Entry 4QWX (X-ray diffraction, 2.90 A resolution); this record covers chains N and a of the 28 polymer chains in the assembly.

Chain N:
Molecule: Proteasome subunit beta type-1
Organism: Saccharomyces cerevisiae
Notes: EC 3.4.25.1
UniProtKB: P38624 (PSB1_YEAST); residues 1-196 here correspond to UniProt positions 20-215 (UniProt number = residue number + 19)
Amino-acid sequence (196 residues; row label = number of the first residue in the row):
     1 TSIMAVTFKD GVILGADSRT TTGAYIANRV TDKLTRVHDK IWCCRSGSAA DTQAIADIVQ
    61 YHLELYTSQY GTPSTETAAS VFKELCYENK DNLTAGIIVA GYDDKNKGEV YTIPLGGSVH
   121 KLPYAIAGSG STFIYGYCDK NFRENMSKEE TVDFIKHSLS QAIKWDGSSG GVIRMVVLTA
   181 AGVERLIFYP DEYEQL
Covalent attachments: compound 04C linked to Thr1
Ion coordination: Mg2+: Ile163, Ser169
Ligand contacts: 04C (1,2,4-trideoxy-4-methyl-2-{[N-(morpholin-4-ylacetyl)-L-alanyl-O-methyl-L-tyrosyl]amino}-1-phenyl-D-xylitol): Arg19, Thr20, Thr21, Thr22, Thr31, Lys33, Arg45, Ser46, Gly47, Ser48, Ala49, Thr52, Thr94, Ser129, Ser168
Swiss-Prot annotation at these positions:
  - active site: Thr1 (Nucleophile)

Chain a:
Molecule: Proteasome subunit beta type-7
Organism: Saccharomyces cerevisiae
Notes: EC 3.4.25.1
UniProtKB: P30657 (PSB7_YEAST); residues -12 to 233 here correspond to UniProt positions 21-266 (UniProt number = residue number + 33)
Amino-acid sequence (246 residues; numbered -12 to 233; the number before each row is that of its first residue; numbers below 1 keep their minus sign (Thr-12 is residue -12)):
   -12 TQIANAGASP MVNTQQPIVT GTSVISMKYD NGVIIAADNL GSYGSLLRFN GVERLIPVGD
    48 NTVVGISGDI SDMQHIERLL KDLVTENAYD NPLADAEEAL EPSYIFEYLA TVMYQRRSKM
   108 NPLWNAIIVA GVQSNGDQFL RYVNLLGVTY SSPTLATGFG AHMANPLLRK VVDRESDIPK
   168 TTVQVAEEAI VNAMRVLYYR DARSSRNFSL AIIDKNTGLT FKKNLQVENM KWDFAKDIKG
   228 YGTQKI
Disordered / not traced: -12 to 0

Interface between chain N and chain a:
Residue-residue contacts (60):
  Arg19(N) - Ala189(a)
  Ala24(N) - Phe146(a)
  Ala24(N) - Arg187(a)
  Ala24(N) - Asp188(a)
  Ala24(N) - Ala189(a)  hydrogen bond (backbone-backbone)
  Ala24(N) - Arg190(a)
  Tyr25(N) - Phe146(a)
  Tyr25(N) - Arg187(a)
  Ile26(N) - Tyr186(a)
  Ile26(N) - Arg187(a)  hydrogen bond (backbone-backbone)
  Ile26(N) - Asp188(a)
  Ile26(N) - Ala189(a)
  Ala27(N) - Arg187(a)  hydrogen bond (backbone-side chain)
  Asn28(N) - Arg187(a)
  Arg29(N) - Tyr186(a)
  Arg29(N) - Arg187(a)
  Arg29(N) - Lys218(a)  hydrogen bond (side chain-backbone)
  Arg29(N) - Trp219(a)
  Arg29(N) - Phe221(a)
  Val30(N) - Phe221(a)  hydrophobic
  Val30(N) - Ala222(a)  hydrophobic
  Val30(N) - Ile225(a)  hydrophobic
  Asp32(N) - Lys226(a)
  Asp32(N) - Gly227(a)  hydrogen bond (side chain-backbone)
  Leu34(N) - Gln231(a)
  Thr35(N) - Tyr228(a)
  Thr35(N) - Gln231(a)
  Arg36(N) - Gln231(a)  hydrogen bond (backbone-side chain)
  Trp42(N) - Gln231(a)
  Trp42(N) - Ile233(a)
  Arg45(N) - Tyr228(a)
  Gln53(N) - Tyr228(a)
  Ala56(N) - Tyr228(a)
  Asp57(N) - Tyr228(a)  hydrogen bond
  Phe133(N) - Leu33(a)  hydrophobic
  Lys164(N) - Leu34(a)
  Trp165(N) - Ser32(a)
  Trp165(N) - Leu33(a)
  Trp165(N) - Leu34(a)  hydrogen bond (backbone-backbone)
  Trp165(N) - Arg35(a)
  Asp166(N) - Ser32(a)
  Gly167(N) - Ser32(a)  hydrogen bond (backbone-backbone)
  Gly167(N) - Leu34(a)
  Gly167(N) - Ala189(a)
  Gly167(N) - Arg190(a)
  Gly171(N) - Trp219(a)
  Val172(N) - Trp219(a)  hydrophobic
  Arg174(N) - Ala222(a)  hydrogen bond (side chain-backbone)
  Arg174(N) - Ile225(a)
  Arg185(N) - Gln231(a)
  Arg185(N) - Ile233(a)  hydrogen bond (side chain-backbone)
  Ile187(N) - Ala222(a)  hydrophobic
  Ile187(N) - Lys223(a)
  Tyr189(N) - Trp219(a)
  Tyr189(N) - Asp220(a)
  Tyr189(N) - Lys223(a)
  Pro190(N) - Trp219(a)
  Asp191(N) - Arg193(a)  salt bridge
  Glu194(N) - Tyr185(a)  hydrogen bond
  Glu194(N) - Arg193(a)  salt bridge
Other interface residues (no listed pair), chain N (34 interface residues in all): Thr21, Ile163, Ser168
Other interface residues (no listed pair), chain a (26 interface residues in all): Met150, Met217

Overview:
The interface between chain N and chain a involves 34 residues on one side and 26 on the other; the contacts
include 12 hydrogen bonds and 2 salt bridges. Among the polar pairs are Asp191(N)-Arg193(a),
Glu194(N)-Arg193(a) and Ala27(N)-Arg187(a). Covalently linked compound 04C: at Thr1(N).
Here chain N is Proteasome subunit beta type-1 and chain a is Proteasome subunit beta type-7, both from
Saccharomyces cerevisiae. Entry 4QWX (yCP in complex with the epoxyketone inhibitor ONX 0914) was determined
by X-ray diffraction, deposited together with 4QUX, 4QUY, 4QV0, 4QV1, 4QV3, 4QV4 and 42 further entries.
